PDB entry 9PD1 | electron microscopy, 4.50 A resolution (low resolution: residue-level contacts below are approximate; hydrogen-bond / salt-bridge calls are withheld) | chains J and G of the 14 polymer chains in the assembly

== Chain J ==
Protein: Synaptosomal-associated protein 25
Organism: Rattus norvegicus
UniProtKB: P60881 (SNP25_RAT); residues 1-206 here = UniProt positions 1-206
Amino-acid sequence (222 residues; each row starts with the number of its first residue; numbers below 1 keep their minus sign (Met-15 is residue -15)):
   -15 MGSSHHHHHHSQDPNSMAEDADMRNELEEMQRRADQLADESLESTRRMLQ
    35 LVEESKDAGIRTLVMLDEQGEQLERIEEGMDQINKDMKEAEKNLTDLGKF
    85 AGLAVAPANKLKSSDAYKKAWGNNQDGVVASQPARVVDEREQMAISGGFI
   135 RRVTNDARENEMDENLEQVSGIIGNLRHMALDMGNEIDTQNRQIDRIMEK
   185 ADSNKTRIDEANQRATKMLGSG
Not modelled in the structure: -15 to 23, 84-206
Differences from the reference sequence: expression tag (-15 to 0); conflict Ala85 (Cys in P60881), Ala88 (Cys in P60881), Ala90 (Cys in P60881), Ala92 (Cys in P60881)

== Chain G ==
Protein: Syntaxin-1A
Organism: Rattus norvegicus
UniProtKB: P32851 (STX1A_RAT); residue numbers follow UniProt; this construct covers 1-267
Amino-acid sequence (267 residues; each row starts with the number of its first residue):
     1 MKDRTQELRTAKDSDDDDDVTVTVDRDRFMDEFFEQVEEIRGFIDKIAEN
    51 VEEVKRKHSAILASPNPDEKTKEELEELMSDIKKTANKVRSKLKSIEQSI
   101 EQEEGLNRSSADLRIRKTQHSTLSRKFVEVMSEYNATQSDYRERCKGRIQ
   151 RQLEITGRTTTSEELEDMLESGNPAIFASGIIMDSSISKQALSEIETRHS
   201 EIIKLENSIRELHDMFMDMAMLVESQGEMIDRIEYNVEHAVDYVERAVSD
   251 TKKAVKYQSKARRKKIM
Not modelled in the structure: 1-186, 260-267

== Chain J / chain G interface ==
Pairs across the interface (33; chain J residue first):
  Leu26(J) - Thr197(G)
  Leu26(J) - Arg198(G)
  Leu26(J) - His199(G)
  Thr29(J) - His199(G)
  Leu33(J) - His199(G)
  Leu33(J) - Lys204(G)
  Leu33(J) - Leu205(G)
  Val36(J) - Ser208(G)
  Lys40(J) - Ser208(G)
  Lys40(J) - Ile209(G)
  Lys40(J) - Leu212(G)
  Lys40(J) - Met215(G)
  Gly43(J) - Met215(G)
  Ile44(J) - Met215(G)
  Leu47(J) - Met215(G)
  Leu47(J) - Met219(G)
  Leu50(J) - Met219(G)
  Leu50(J) - Leu222(G)
  Leu50(J) - Val223(G)
  Gly54(J) - Gln226(G)
  Leu57(J) - Met229(G)
  Leu57(J) - Ile230(G)
  Glu61(J) - Met229(G)
  Glu61(J) - Arg232(G)
  Glu61(J) - Ile233(G)
  Met64(J) - Arg232(G)
  Met64(J) - Asn236(G)
  Asp65(J) - Arg232(G)
  Asn68(J) - His239(G)
  Glu75(J) - Tyr243(G)
  Glu75(J) - Ala247(G)
  Lys76(J) - Tyr243(G)
  Thr79(J) - Thr251(G)
Other interface residues (no listed pair), chain J (22 interface residues in all): Asp51, Gln53, Glu58, Lys72
Other interface residues (no listed pair), chain G (23 interface residues in all): Glu211

== Summary ==
22 residues of chain J face 23 of chain G across their interface.
Here chain J is Synaptosomal-associated protein 25 and chain G is Syntaxin-1A, both from Rattus norvegicus.
Entry 9PD1 (22bin20S complex (NSF-alphaSNAP-2:2 syntaxin-1a:SNAP-25), hydrolyzing, class 20) was determined by
electron microscopy, deposited together with 9OJR, 9OJU, 9OJZ, 9OK3, 9OK5, 9OKC and 17 further entries.
